4EP8 - chains C and A of the 3 polymer chains in the assembly; structure by X-ray diffraction, 1.55 A resolution.

[Chain C]
Protein: Urease subunit alpha
Organism: Enterobacter aerogenes
Notes: EC 3.5.1.5
UniProt: P18314 (URE1_ENTAE); residues 1002-1567 here correspond to UniProt positions 2-567 (UniProt number = residue number - 1000)
Sequence (566 residues; row label = number of the first residue in the row):
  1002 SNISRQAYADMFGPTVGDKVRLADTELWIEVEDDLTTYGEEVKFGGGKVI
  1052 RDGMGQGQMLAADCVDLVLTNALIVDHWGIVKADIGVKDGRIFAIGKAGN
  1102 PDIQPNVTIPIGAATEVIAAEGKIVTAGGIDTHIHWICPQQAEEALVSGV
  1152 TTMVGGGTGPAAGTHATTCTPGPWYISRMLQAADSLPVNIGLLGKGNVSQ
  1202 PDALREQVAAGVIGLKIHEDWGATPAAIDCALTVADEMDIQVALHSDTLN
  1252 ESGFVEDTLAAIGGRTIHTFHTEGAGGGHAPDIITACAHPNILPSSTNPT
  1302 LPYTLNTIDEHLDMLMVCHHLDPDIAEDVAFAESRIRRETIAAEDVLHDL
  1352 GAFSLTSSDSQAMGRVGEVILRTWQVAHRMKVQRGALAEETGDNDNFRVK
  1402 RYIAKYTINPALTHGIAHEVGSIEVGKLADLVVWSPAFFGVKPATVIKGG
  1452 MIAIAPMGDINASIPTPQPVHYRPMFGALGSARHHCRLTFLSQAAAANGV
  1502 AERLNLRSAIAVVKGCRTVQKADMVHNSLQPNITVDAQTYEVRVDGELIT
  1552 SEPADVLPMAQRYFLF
Modified / non-standard residues: Lys-1217 (lysine nz-carboxylic acid; KCX)
Bound ions: Ni2+ site 1: His-1134, His-1136, Lys-1217, Asp-1360; Ni2+ site 2: Lys-1217, His-1246, His-1272
UniProt features mapped onto this chain:
  - active site: His-1320 (Proton donor)
  - binding site (Ni(2+)): His-1134, His-1136, Lys-1217, His-1246, His-1272, Asp-1360
  - binding site (substrate): His-1219
  - modified residue: Lys-1217 (N6-carboxylysine)

[Chain A]
Protein: Urease subunit gamma
Organism: Enterobacter aerogenes
Notes: EC 3.5.1.5
UniProt: P18316 (URE3_ENTAE); residues 3001-3100 here correspond to UniProt positions 1-100 (UniProt number = residue number - 3000)
Sequence (100 residues; numbered 3001 to 3100; the number before each row is that of its first residue):
  3001 MELTPREKDKLLLFTAALVAERRLARGLKLNYPESVALISAFIMEGARDG
  3051 KSVASLMEEGRHVLTREQVMEGVPEMIPDIQVEATFPDGSKLVTVHNPII

[Chain C / chain A interface]
Contacting residue pairs - 45 pairs, chain C then chain A:
  Phe-1439(C) with Tyr-3032(A), hydrophobic; Met-3076(A), hydrophobic
  Asp-1460(C) with Arg-3006(A); Lys-3010(A), salt bridge
  Asn-1462(C) with Arg-3006(A); Glu-3083(A)
  Ala-1463(C) with Glu-3083(A)
  Ser-1464(C) with Glu-3083(A), hydrogen bond; Leu-3092(A)
  Ile-1465(C) with Gln-3081(A); Leu-3092(A), hydrophobic
  Thr-1467(C) with Gln-3081(A), hydrogen bond
  Pro-1468(C) with Gln-3081(A); Val-3082(A), hydrophobic; Leu-3092(A), hydrophobic
  Gln-1469(C) with Lys-3010(A); Leu-3013(A); Val-3036(A); Ser-3040(A); Gln-3081(A), hydrogen bond (backbone-backbone); Val-3082(A)
  Pro-1470(C) with Asp-3009(A); Leu-3012(A), hydrophobic; Leu-3013(A), hydrophobic
  His-1472(C) with Asp-3009(A), salt bridge; Leu-3012(A)
  Arg-1474(C) with Asp-3009(A), salt bridge
  Gln-1562(C) with Asn-3031(A), hydrogen bond (backbone-side chain); Met-3070(A)
  Arg-1563(C) with Asn-3031(A); Tyr-3032(A), hydrogen bond (backbone-backbone); Pro-3033(A); Met-3070(A); Glu-3071(A), hydrogen bond (side chain-backbone); Met-3076(A)
  Tyr-1564(C) with Pro-3033(A); Met-3076(A), hydrophobic
  Phe-1565(C) with Asn-3031(A), hydrogen bond (backbone-side chain); Pro-3033(A)
  Leu-1566(C) with Ala-3016(A), hydrophobic; Arg-3023(A), hydrogen bond (backbone-side chain); Pro-3033(A); Glu-3034(A)
  Phe-1567(C) with Val-3019(A), hydrophobic; Arg-3023(A)
Interface residues without a listed pair, chain A (23 interface residues in all): Val-3073, Ser-3090

[Summary]
The interface between chain C and chain A involves 18 residues on one side and 23 on the other, with 8
hydrogen bonds and 3 salt bridges. Among the polar pairs are Asp-1460(C)/Lys-3010(A), His-1472(C)/Asp-3009(A)
and Arg-1474(C)/Asp-3009(A).
Chain C is Urease subunit alpha and chain A is Urease subunit gamma, both from Enterobacter aerogenes; the
structure, Initial Urease Structure for Radiation Damage Experiment at 100 K, was determined by X-ray
diffraction (same publication as 4EPB, 4EPD and 4EPE).
